PDB entry 4LFD | X-ray diffraction, 2.49 A resolution | chains A and E

Chain A:
Molecule: Sortase B
Source organism: Staphylococcus aureus
Notes: EC 3.4.22.71
UniProtKB: Q2FHU6 (Q2FHU6_STAA3); numbering as in UniProt (aligned over 31-244)
Amino-acid sequence (216 residues; each row starts with the number of its first residue):
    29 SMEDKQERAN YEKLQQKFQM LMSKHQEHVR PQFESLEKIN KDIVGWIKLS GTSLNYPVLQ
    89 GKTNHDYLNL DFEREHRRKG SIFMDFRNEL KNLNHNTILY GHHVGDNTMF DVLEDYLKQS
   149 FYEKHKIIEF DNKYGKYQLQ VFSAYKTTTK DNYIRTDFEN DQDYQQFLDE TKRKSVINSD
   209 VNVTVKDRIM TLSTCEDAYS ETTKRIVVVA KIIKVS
Differences from the reference sequence: expression tag (29-30)
What the authors report for this chain:
  - binding site for (Cbz)npq(b27) peptide (chain E): Asn92, Leu96, Tyr128, Thr177, Tyr181, Ile182, Cys223, Glu224, Arg233
  - catalytic residues: Cys223
  - binding site for sulfate ion: Asn92, His93
  - mutagenesis - H130A, C223A, R233A: abolished catalytic activity
  - catalytic residues: Glu224, Arg233 (from molecular simulation)
  - catalytic residues: His130 (proposed by the authors, not directly observed)
  - contacts within the chain: Leu96-His130

Chain E:
Molecule: (Cbz)npq(b27) peptide
Amino-acid sequence (5 residues; each row starts with the number of its first residue):
   300 XNPQT
Modified residues: PHQ (benzyl chlorocarbonate) at position 300; Thr304 ((2r,3s) 3-amino-4-mercapto-2-butanol; B27)

Chain A / chain E interface:
Residue-residue contacts - 11 pairs, chain A then chain E:
  Asn92(A) - Pro302(E)
  Asn92(A) - Gln303(E)  hydrogen bond (side chain-backbone)
  Leu96(A) - Gln303(E)
  Phe111(A) - Thr304(E)
  Tyr128(A) - Thr304(E)
  Thr177(A) - Asn301(E)  hydrogen bond (backbone-side chain)
  Tyr181(A) - Thr304(E)
  Ile182(A) - Thr304(E)
  Cys223(A) - Thr304(E)  covalent bond
  Glu224(A) - Gln303(E)  hydrogen bond (backbone-side chain)
  Arg233(A) - Thr304(E)
Also at the interface, not in a pair above, chain A (15 interface residues in all): His93, Arg115, Thr222, Asp225, Ala226
The authors on this interface:
  - specific contacts: Asn92(A)-Gln303(E) (hydrogen bond), Leu96(A)-Gln303(E), Thr177(A)-Asn301(E) (hydrogen bond), Glu224(A)-Gln303(E) (hydrogen bond)

In short:
15 residues of chain A face 4 of chain E across their interface, with 1 covalent bond and 3 hydrogen bonds.
Polar pairs include Asn92(A)-Gln303(E), Thr177(A)-Asn301(E) and Glu224(A)-Gln303(E). The authors report
hydrogen bonds between Asn92(A) and Gln303(E), Thr177(A) and Asn301(E) and Glu224(A) and Gln303(E); a contact
between Leu96(A) and Gln303(E). From the paper: catalytic residues Cys223(A), Glu224(A) and Arg233(A) among
others; H130A, C223A and R233A of chain A abolish catalytic activity.
Chain A is Sortase B (Staphylococcus aureus) and chain E is (Cbz)npq(b27) peptide; the structure,
Staphylococcus aureus sortase B-substrate complex, was determined by X-ray diffraction.
